PDB entry 8WOG | electron microscopy, 2.97 A resolution | chains A and C of the 4 polymer chains in the assembly

[Chain A]
Name: Succinate receptor 1
From: Homo sapiens
UniProtKB: Q9BXA5 (SUCR1_HUMAN); residue numbers follow UniProt; this construct covers 8-318
Sequence (311 residues; numbered 8 to 318; the number before each row is that of its first residue):
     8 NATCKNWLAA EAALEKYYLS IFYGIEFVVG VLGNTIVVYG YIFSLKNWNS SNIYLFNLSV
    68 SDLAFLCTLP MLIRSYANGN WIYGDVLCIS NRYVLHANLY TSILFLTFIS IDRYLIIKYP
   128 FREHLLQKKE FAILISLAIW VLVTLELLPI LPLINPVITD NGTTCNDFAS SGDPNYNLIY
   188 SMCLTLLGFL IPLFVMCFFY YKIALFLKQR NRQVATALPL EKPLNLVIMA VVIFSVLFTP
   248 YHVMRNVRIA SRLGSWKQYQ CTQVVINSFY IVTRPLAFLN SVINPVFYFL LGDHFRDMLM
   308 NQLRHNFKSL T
Disulfides: Cys11-Cys268, Cys95-Cys172
Small-molecule neighbours: succinic acid (SIN): Tyr30, Leu79, Tyr83, Arg99, Leu102, His103, Asp174, Phe175, Tyr248, Arg281, Phe285
Swiss-Prot annotation at these positions:
  - glycosylation (N-linked (GlcNAc...) asparagine): Asn8, Asn168
  - mutagenesis: Arg99 (R99A: Abolishes activation by succinate), His103 (H103A: Abolishes activation by succinate), Tyr107 (Y107F: No effect on receptor function), His249 (H249A: No effect on receptor function), Arg252 (R252A: Abolishes activation by succinate), Arg255 (R255A: No effect on receptor function), Arg281 (R281A: Abolishes activation by succinate)
Reported in the primary citation:
  - contacts within the chain: Phe72-Phe285 (pi stacking), Arg120-Tyr207 (hydrogen bond), Lys135-Glu137, Asp174-Arg281, Asp300-Arg303
  - binding site for succinic acid: Tyr30, Tyr83, Phe175, Arg281
  - mutagenesis - R281A: abolished signaling in response to succinic acid
  - mutagenesis - Y30A, Y83A, F175A: decreased signaling in response to succinic acid
  - conformationally variable residues: Arg99, His103, Asn105

[Chain C]
Name: Guanine nucleotide-binding protein G(i) subunit alpha-1
From: Homo sapiens
UniProtKB: P63096 (GNAI1_HUMAN); numbering as in UniProt (aligned over 2-354)
Sequence (353 residues; each row starts with the number of its first residue):
     2 GCTLSAEDKA AVERSKMIDR NLREDGEKAA REVKLLLLGA GESGKSTIVK QMKIIHEAGY
    62 SEEECKQYKA VVYSNTIQSI IAIIRAMGRL KIDFGDSARA DDARQLFVLA GAAEEGFMTA
   122 ELAGVIKRLW KDSGVQACFN RSREYQLNDS AAYYLNDLDR IAQPNYIPTQ QDVLRTRVKT
   182 TGIVETHFTF KDLHFKMFDV GAQRSERKKW IHCFEGVTAI IFCVALSDYD LVLAEDEEMN
   242 RMHESMKLFD SICNNKWFTD TSIILFLNKK DLFEEKIKKS PLTICYPEYA GSNTYEEAAA
   302 YIQCQFEDLN KRKDTKEIYT HFTCSTDTKN VQFVFDAVTD VIIKNNLKDC GLF
Unresolved in the structure: 2, 57-180
Sequence notes: engineered mutation Ala203 (Gly in P63096), Ser326 (Ala in P63096)
Swiss-Prot annotation at these positions:
  - region: Lys35 to Thr48 (G1 motif), Asp173 to Thr181 (G2 motif), Phe196 to Gly202, Gln204, Arg205 (G3 motif), Ile265 to Asp272 (G4 motif), Thr324, Cys325, Thr327 to Thr329 (G5 motif)
  - binding site (GTP): Glu43 to Thr48, Ser151, Leu175 to Thr181, Asp200 to Gly202, Gln204, Asn269 to Asp272
  - binding site (Mg(2+)): Ser47, Thr181
  - modified residue: Arg178 (ADP-ribosylarginine), Gln204 (Deamidated glutamine), Cys351 (ADP-ribosylcysteine)
  - lipidation: Gly2 (N-myristoyl glycine), Cys3 (S-palmitoyl cysteine)
  - natural variant: Gly40 (G40C: In NEDHISB; G40R: In NEDHISB), Gly45 (G45D: In NEDHISB), Thr48 (T48I: In NEDHISB; T48K: In NEDHISB), Gln52 (Q52P: In NEDHISB), Ser75 (deletion: In NEDHISB; uncertain significance), Gln172 (deletion: In NEDHISB), Asp173 (D173V: In NEDHISB), Glu186 to Phe189 (deletion: In NEDHISB; uncertain significance), Cys224 (C224Y: In NEDHISB), Lys270 (K270N: In NEDHISB; K270R: In NEDHISB), Asp272 (D272G: In NEDHISB), Val332 (V332E: In NEDHISB; uncertain significance)
  - mutagenesis: Gly42 (G42R: Abolishes switch to an activated conformation and dissociation from beta and gamma subunits upon GTP binding. Abolishes interaction with RGS family members), Glu116 (E116L: Enhances interaction (inactive GDP-bound) with RGS14), Gln147 (Q147L: Enhances interaction (inactive GDP-bound) with RGS14), Glu245 (E245L: Enhances interaction (inactive GDP-bound) with RGS14)

[Interface between chain A and chain C]
Contacting residue pairs - 22 pairs, chain A then chain C:
  Arg120(A) - Cys351(C)
  Arg120(A) - Leu353(C)
  Ile123(A) - Cys351(C)  hydrophobic
  Ile124(A) - Leu348(C)  hydrophobic
  Pro127(A) - Ile343(C)  hydrophobic
  Pro127(A) - Asn347(C)  hydrogen bond (backbone-side chain)
  Phe128(A) - Ala31(C)
  Phe128(A) - Arg32(C)
  Phe128(A) - Leu194(C)  hydrophobic
  Phe128(A) - Ile343(C)  hydrophobic
  Arg217(A) - Asp341(C)  salt bridge
  Arg217(A) - Ile344(C)
  Ala224(A) - Glu318(C)
  Ala224(A) - Asp341(C)
  Ala224(A) - Lys345(C)
  Leu225(A) - Glu318(C)
  Leu225(A) - Lys345(C)  hydrogen bond (backbone-side chain)
  Leu227(A) - Leu348(C)  hydrophobic
  Leu227(A) - Phe354(C)  hydrophobic
  Pro230(A) - Leu353(C)
  Leu233(A) - Leu353(C)
  His301(A) - Lys349(C)
Also at the interface, not in a pair above, chain A (19 interface residues in all): Glu130, Phe213, Leu214, Pro226, Lys229, Val234, Asp300
Also at the interface, not in a pair above, chain C (16 interface residues in all): Tyr320, Gly352
Interface features reported in the paper:
  - specific contacts: Pro127(A)-Asn347(C) (backbone contact), Arg217(A)-Asp341(C) (salt bridge)
  - interface residues, chain A: Ile123(A), Pro127(A), Phe128(A), Ala224(A), Leu225(A), Leu227(A), Pro230(A), Leu233(A)
  - interface residues, chain C: Ile343(C), Ile344(C), Leu348(C), Leu353(C)

[Summary]
The interface between chain A and chain C involves 19 residues on one side and 16 on the other, with 2
hydrogen bonds and 1 salt bridge. Among the polar pairs are Arg217(A)-Asp341(C), Pro127(A)-Asn347(C) and
Leu225(A)-Lys345(C). The authors report a backbone contact between Pro127(A) and Asn347(C); a salt bridge
between Arg217(A) and Asp341(C). From the paper: a binding site for succinic acid at Tyr30(A), Tyr83(A) and
Phe175(A) among others; Y30A, Y83A and F175A of chain A reduce signaling in response to succinic acid.
Here chain A is Succinate receptor 1 and chain C is Guanine nucleotide-binding protein G(i) subunit alpha-1,
both from Homo sapiens. Entry 8WOG (Cryo-EM structure of SUCR1 in complex with succinate and Gi protein) was
determined by electron microscopy together with 8WP1 from the same study.
